PDB entry 8UG9 | electron microscopy, 3.49 A resolution | chains O and C of the 6 polymer chains in the assembly

[Chain O]
Protein: Nanosota-5
Organism: Vicugna pacos
Chain sequence (135 residues; each row starts with the number of its first residue):
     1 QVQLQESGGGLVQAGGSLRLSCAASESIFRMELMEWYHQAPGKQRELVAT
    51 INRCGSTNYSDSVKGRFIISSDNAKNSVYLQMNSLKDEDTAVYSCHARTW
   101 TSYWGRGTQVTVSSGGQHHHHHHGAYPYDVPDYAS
Unresolved in the structure: 115-135
Disulfide bonds: C22-C95

[Chain C]
Protein: Spike glycoprotein
Organism: Severe acute respiratory syndrome coronavirus 2
UniProt: P0DTC2 (SPIKE_SARS2); aligned to UniProt positions 14-1207 over residues 14-1207 (the alignment contains insertions or deletions, so no single offset holds)
Chain sequence (1230 residues; numbered 14 to 1243; the number before each row is that of its first residue):
    14 QCVNLITRTQSYTNSFTRGVYYPDKVFRSSVLHSTQDLFLPFFSNVTWFH
    64 AIHVSGTNGTKRFDNPALPFNDGVYFASTEKSNIIRGWIFGTTLDSKTQS
   114 LLIVNNATNVVIKVCEFQFCNDPFLDVYQKNNKSWMESEFRVYSSANNCT
   164 FEYVSQPFLMDLEGKEGNFKNLREFVFKNIDGYFKIYSKHTPINLERDLP
   214 QGFSALEPLVDLPIGINITRFQTLLALHRSYLTPGDSSSGWTAGAAAYYV
   264 GYLQPRTFLLKYNENGTITDAVDCALDPLSETKCTLKSFTVEKGIYQTSN
   314 FRVQPTESIVRFPNITNLCPFHEVFNATTFASVYAWNRKRISNCVADYSV
   364 IYNFAPFFAFKCYGVSPTKLNDLCFTNVYADSFVIRGNEVSQIAPGQTGN
   414 IADYNYKLPDDFTGCVIAWNSNKLDSKPSGNYNYLYRLFRKSKLKPFERD
   464 ISTEIYQAGNKPCNGVAGPNCYSPLQSYGFRPTYGVGHQPYRVVVLSFEL
   514 LHAPATVCGPKKSTNLVKNKCVNFNFNGLTGTGVLTESNKKFLPFQQFGR
   564 DIADTTDAVRDPQTLEILDITPCSFGGVSVITPGTNTSNQVAVLYQGVNC
   614 TEVPVAIHADQLTPTWRVYSTGSNVFQTRAGCLIGAEYVNNSYECDIPIG
   664 AGICASYQTQTKSHAGARSVASQSIIAYTMSLGAENSVAYSNNSIAIPTN
   714 FTISVTTEILPVSMTKTSVDCTMYICGDSTECSNLLLQYGSFCTQLKRAL
   764 TGIAVEQDKNTQEVFAQVKQIYKTPPIKYFGGFNFSQILPDPSKPSKRSP
   814 IEDLLFNKVTLADAGFIKQYGDCLGDIAARDLICAQKFNGLTVLPPLLTD
   864 EMIAQYTSALLAGTITSGWTFGAGPALQIPFPMQMAYRFNGIGVTQNVLY
   914 ENQKLIANQFNSAIGKIQDSLSSTPSALGKLQDVVNHNAQALNTLVKQLS
   964 SKFGAISSVLNDILSRLDPPEAEVQIDRLITGRLQSLQTYVTQQLIRAAE
  1014 IRASANLAATKMSECVLGQSKRVDFCGKGYHLMSFPQSAPHGVVFLHVTY
  1064 VPAQEKNFTTAPAICHDGKAHFPREGVFVSNGTHWFVTQRNFYEPQIITT
  1114 DNTFVSGNCDVVIGIVNNTVYDPLQPELDSFKEELDKYFKNHTSPDVDLG
  1164 DISGINASVVNIQKEIDRLNEVAKNLNESLIDLQELGKYEQYIKGSGYIP
  1214 EAPRDGQAYVRKDGEWVLLSTFLGHHHHHH
Unresolved in the structure: 14-15, 67-76, 141-149, 174-182, 243-253, 617-623, 674-684, 1136-1243
Sequence notes: conflict I19 (Thr in P0DTC2), S24 (Ala27 in P0DTC2), A80 (Val83 in P0DTC2), 42 further conflict positions vs the reference (P0DTC2) not listed; expression tag (1208-1243)
Disulfide bonds: C128-C162, C287-C297, C332-C357, C375-C428, C387-C521, C476-C484, C534-C586, C613-C645, C658-C667, C734-C756, C739-C745, C836-C847, C1028-C1039, C1078-C1122
Covalently attached groups: N-acetylglucosamine (NAG) linked to N58, N119, N161, N230, N278, N327, N339, N612, N653, N705, N713, N797, N1070, N1094, N1130
Small-molecule neighbours: N-acetylglucosamine (NAG; 2-acetamido-2-deoxy-beta-D-glucopyranose): R453, K454, S455, K456, L457, K458, E461
UniProt features mapped onto this chain:
  - glycosylation (N-linked (GlcNAc...) asparagine): N17 (complex), N122 (hybrid)
From the paper describing this entry:
  - post-translational modification sites: N58

[Chain O / chain C interface]
Contacting residue pairs (24; chain O residue first):
  Q1(O) - Y632(C)
  Q1(O) - S633(C)
  Q3(O) - Y632(C)
  E26(O) - Y632(C)  hydrogen bond
  F29(O) - T26(C)
  F29(O) - N27(C)
  F29(O) - F56(C)
  F29(O) - N58(C)
  R30(O) - F55(C)  hydrogen bond (side chain-backbone)
  R30(O) - F56(C)  hydrogen bond (side chain-backbone)
  R30(O) - L289(C)
  R53(O) - F56(C)
  N73(O) - Y25(C)
  R98(O) - Q603(C)
  W100(O) - D290(C)
  W100(O) - P291(C)
  W100(O) - Q603(C)
  W100(O) - V604(C)
  W100(O) - V606(C)  hydrophobic
  T101(O) - Q603(C)
  T101(O) - V604(C)
  T101(O) - S685(C)
  Y103(O) - Y632(C)
  W104(O) - Q686(C)
Also at the interface, not in a pair above, chain O (16 interface residues in all): S25, C54, T99, S102
Also at the interface, not in a pair above, chain C (23 interface residues in all): F29, Q214, W629, R630, V631, T634, G648

[In short]
The interface between chain O and chain C involves 16 residues on one side and 23 on the other, with 3
hydrogen bonds. Polar contacts include E26(O)-Y632(C), R30(O)-F55(C) and R30(O)-F56(C). Chain C binds
N-acetylglucosamine. Covalently linked N-acetylglucosamine: at N58(C), N119(C), N161(C), N230(C), N278(C) and
N327(C) and 9 more. From the paper: a modification site at N58(C).
Chain O is Nanosota-5 (Vicugna pacos) and chain C is Spike glycoprotein (Severe acute respiratory syndrome
coronavirus 2); the structure, XBB.1.5 spike/Nb5 complex, was determined by electron microscopy, deposited
together with 8G76 and 8G77.
